PDB entry 4HRC | X-ray diffraction, 2.80 A resolution | chains D and E of the 28 polymer chains in the assembly

[Chain D]
Molecule: Proteasome component PUP2
Source organism: Saccharomyces cerevisiae
Notes: EC 3.4.25.1
Reference sequence: P32379 (PSA5_YEAST); residues 1-242 here correspond to UniProt positions 9-250 (UniProt number = residue number + 8)
Sequence (242 residues; numbered 1 to 242; the number before each row is that of its first residue):
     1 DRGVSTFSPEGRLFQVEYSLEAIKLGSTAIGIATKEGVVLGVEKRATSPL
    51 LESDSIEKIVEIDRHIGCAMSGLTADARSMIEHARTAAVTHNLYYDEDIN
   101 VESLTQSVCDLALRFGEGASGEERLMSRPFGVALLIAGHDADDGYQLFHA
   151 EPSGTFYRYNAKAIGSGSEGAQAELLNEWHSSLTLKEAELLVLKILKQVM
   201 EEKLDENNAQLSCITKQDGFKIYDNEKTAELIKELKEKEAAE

[Chain E]
Molecule: Proteasome component PRE5
Source organism: Saccharomyces cerevisiae
Notes: EC 3.4.25.1
Reference sequence: P40302 (PSA1_YEAST); residues 1-233 here correspond to UniProt positions 2-234 (UniProt number = residue number + 1)
Sequence (233 residues; row label = number of the first residue in the row):
     1 FRNNYDGDTVTFSPTGRLFQVEYALEAIKQGSVTVGLRSNTHAVLVALKR
    51 NADELSSYQKKIIKCDEHMGLSLAGLAPDARVLSNYLRQQCNYSSLVFNR
   101 KLAVERAGHLLCDKAQKNTQSYGGRPYGVGLLIIGYDKSGAHLLEFQPSG
   151 NVTELYGTAIGARSQGAKTYLERTLDTFIKIDGNPDELIKAGVEAISQSL
   201 RDESLTVDNLSIAIVGKDTPFTIYDGEAVAKYI
UniProt features mapped onto this chain:
  - modified residue: S13 (Phosphoserine)
  - cross-link: K190 (Glycyl lysine isopeptide (Lys-Gly) (interchain with G-Cter in ubiquitin))

[Interface between chain D and chain E]
Contacting residue pairs - 48 pairs, chain D then chain E:
  G3(D) - G7(E)
  S5(D) - R125(E)
  T6(D) - G7(E)  hydrogen bond (side chain-backbone)
  T6(D) - Q20(E)
  F7(D) - Q20(E)  hydrogen bond (backbone-side chain)
  F7(D) - Y23(E)
  F7(D) - A24(E)  hydrophobic
  F7(D) - R125(E)
  F7(D) - P126(E)
  F7(D) - G128(E)
  S8(D) - Y23(E)
  P9(D) - Y23(E)  hydrophobic
  P9(D) - E26(E)
  E10(D) - E26(E)
  G11(D) - Y23(E)
  G11(D) - A27(E)
  L13(D) - R125(E)
  Q106(D) - R81(E)  hydrogen bond
  D110(D) - R81(E)  salt bridge
  L113(D) - P78(E)  hydrophobic
  L113(D) - R125(E)
  E117(D) - Y122(E)  hydrogen bond
  S120(D) - K117(E)
  S120(D) - N118(E)
  S120(D) - S121(E)
  S153(D) - P78(E)
  G154(D) - P78(E)
  T155(D) - Q59(E)
  T155(D) - A77(E)
  T155(D) - P78(E)
  F156(D) - Q59(E)
  Y157(D) - R50(E)
  Y157(D) - A52(E)
  Y157(D) - S56(E)
  Y157(D) - S57(E)
  R158(D) - L55(E)
  R158(D) - S56(E)
  R158(D) - S57(E)  hydrogen bond (backbone-backbone)
  Y159(D) - A52(E)
  Y159(D) - D53(E)
  Y159(D) - L55(E)
  Y159(D) - S56(E)
  N160(D) - L55(E)  hydrogen bond (backbone-backbone)
  A161(D) - L55(E)
  Q172(D) - D53(E)  hydrogen bond
  Q172(D) - L55(E)
  L175(D) - L55(E)
  L176(D) - L55(E)  hydrophobic
Also at the interface, not in a pair above, chain D (28 interface residues in all): R2, A119
Also at the interface, not in a pair above, chain E (33 interface residues in all): R2, D6, Q30, N51, E54, L76, D79, G123, G124, Y127

[Summary]
28 residues of chain D and 33 residues of chain E are in contact, with 7 hydrogen bonds and 1 salt bridge.
Polar pairs include D110(D)-R81(E), T6(D)-G7(E) and F7(D)-Q20(E).
Here chain D is Proteasome component PUP2 and chain E is Proteasome component PRE5, both from Saccharomyces
cerevisiae. Entry 4HRC (Crystal structure of yeast 20S proteasome in complex with epoxyketone carmaphycin
analogue 3) was determined by X-ray diffraction (same publication as 4LTC, 4HNP and 4HRD).
